Entry 9ET8 (X-ray diffraction, 2.31 A resolution); this record covers chains D and C.

Chain D:
Protein: Cyclin-A2
Source organism: Bos taurus
Reference sequence: P30274 (CCNA2_BOVIN); residues 172-432 here correspond to UniProt positions 170-430 (UniProt number = residue number - 2)
Chain sequence (268 residues; each row starts with the number of its first residue):
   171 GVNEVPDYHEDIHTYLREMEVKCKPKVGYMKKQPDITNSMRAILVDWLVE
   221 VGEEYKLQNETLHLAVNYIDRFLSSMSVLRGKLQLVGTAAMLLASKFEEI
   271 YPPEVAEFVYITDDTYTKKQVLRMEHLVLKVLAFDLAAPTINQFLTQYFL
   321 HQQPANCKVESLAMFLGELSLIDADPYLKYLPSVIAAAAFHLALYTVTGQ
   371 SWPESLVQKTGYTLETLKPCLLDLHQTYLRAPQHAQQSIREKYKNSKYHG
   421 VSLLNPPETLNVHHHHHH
Not modelled in the structure: 433-438
Differences from the reference sequence: expression tag (171, 433-438)

Chain C:
Protein: Cyclin-dependent kinase 2
Source organism: Homo sapiens
Notes: EC 2.7.11.22
Reference sequence: P24941 (CDK2_HUMAN); numbering as in UniProt (aligned over 1-298)
Chain sequence (302 residues; each row starts with the number of its first residue; numbers below 1 keep their minus sign (Gly-3 is residue -3)):
    -3 GPGSMENFQKVEKIGEGTYGVVYKARNKLTGEVVALKKIRLDTETEGVPS
    47 TAIREISLLKELNHPNIVKLLDVIHTENKLYLVFEFLHQDLKKFMDASAL
    97 TGIPLPLIKSYLFQLLQGLAFCHSHRVLHRDLKPQNLLINTEGAIKLADF
   147 GLARAFGVPVRTYTHEVVTLWYRAPEILLGCKYYSTAVDIWSLGCIFAEM
   197 VTRRALFPGDSEIDQLFRIFRTLGTPDEVVWPGVTSMPDYKPSFPKWARQ
   247 DFSKVVPPLDEDGRSLLSQMLHYDPNKRISAKAALAHPFFQDVTKPVPHL
   297 RL
Not modelled in the structure: -3 to -1, 297-298
Differences from the reference sequence: expression tag (-3 to 0)
Modified residues: Thr160 (phosphothreonine; TPO)
Ligand contacts:
  - 4-iodanylpyridin-2-amine (IIS), molecule 1: Met1, Phe4, Gln5, Lys6, Tyr19, Leu32, Tyr77
  - 4-iodanylpyridin-2-amine (IIS), molecule 2: Ile10, Val18, Ala31, Val64, Phe80, Glu81, Phe82, Leu83, Leu134
  - 4-iodanylpyridin-2-amine (IIS), molecule 3: Asp210, Phe213, Arg214, Arg217, Trp243
UniProt features mapped onto this chain:
  - active site: Asp127 (Proton acceptor)
  - binding site (ATP): Ile10 to Val18, Lys33, Glu81 to Leu83, Asp86, Lys129 to Asn132, Asp145
  - binding site (Mg(2+)): Asn132, Asp145
  - site (CDK7 binding): Lys9, Lys88, Lys89, Leu166
  - modified residue: Met1 (N-acetylmethionine), Lys6 (N6-acetyllysine), Thr14 (Phosphothreonine), Tyr15 (Phosphotyrosine), Tyr19 (Phosphotyrosine), Thr160 (Phosphothreonine)
  - natural variant: Pro45 (P45L: In a glioblastoma multiforme sample)
  - mutagenesis: Lys9 (K9F: Reduced phosphorylation by CAK), Thr14 (T14A: 2-fold increase in activity), Tyr15 (Y15F: 2-fold increase in activity), Lys88 to Lys89 (Reduced phosphorylation by CAK), Thr160 (T160A: Abolishes activity), Leu166 (L166R: Reduced phosphorylation by CAK and reduced kinase activity)

Interface between chain D and chain C:
Contacting residue pairs - 84 pairs, chain D then chain C:
  Gly171(D) - Asn272(C)
  Val172(D) - Ser181(C)  hydrogen bond (backbone-side chain)
  Val172(D) - Thr182(C)
  Val172(D) - Ala183(C)  hydrophobic
  Val172(D) - Pro271(C)
  Val172(D) - Asn272(C)  hydrogen bond (backbone-side chain)
  Asn173(D) - Pro155(C)
  Asn173(D) - Val156(C)  hydrogen bond (backbone-backbone)
  Asn173(D) - Tyr179(C)
  Asn173(D) - Ser181(C)
  Glu174(D) - Val154(C)
  Glu174(D) - Pro155(C)
  Val175(D) - Phe152(C)  hydrophobic
  Val175(D) - Val154(C)  hydrophobic
  Val175(D) - Ser181(C)
  Val175(D) - Thr182(C)
  Asp177(D) - Ser276(C)  hydrogen bond
  Asp177(D) - Lys278(C)  hydrogen bond (backbone-side chain)
  Tyr178(D) - Ala116(C)
  Tyr178(D) - His119(C)
  Tyr178(D) - Ser120(C)
  Tyr178(D) - Ser276(C)
  Tyr178(D) - Ala277(C)  hydrogen bond (side chain-backbone)
  Tyr178(D) - Lys278(C)  hydrogen bond (side chain-backbone)
  Asp181(D) - Ser120(C)  hydrogen bond
  Asp181(D) - Lys278(C)  salt bridge
  Ile182(D) - His119(C)
  Ile182(D) - Ser120(C)
  Ile182(D) - Arg122(C)
  Ile182(D) - Phe152(C)  hydrophobic
  Ile182(D) - Val154(C)  hydrophobic
  Tyr185(D) - Glu57(C)  hydrogen bond
  Tyr185(D) - His121(C)
  Tyr185(D) - Arg122(C)
  Leu186(D) - Arg122(C)
  Met189(D) - Glu57(C)
  Gln228(D) - Arg157(C)  hydrogen bond
  Leu263(D) - Ile49(C)  hydrophobic
  Lys266(D) - Glu42(C)  hydrogen bond (side chain-backbone)
  Lys266(D) - Val44(C)  hydrogen bond (side chain-backbone)
  Lys266(D) - Ser46(C)
  Lys266(D) - Ile49(C)
  Lys266(D) - Arg50(C)
  Phe267(D) - Arg50(C)  hydrogen bond (backbone-side chain)
  Phe267(D) - Ser53(C)
  Phe267(D) - Ala151(C)  hydrophobic
  Glu268(D) - Arg150(C)  salt bridge
  Glu268(D) - Arg157(C)  salt bridge
  Glu269(D) - Arg50(C)
  Glu269(D) - Thr160(C)
  Ile270(D) - Arg150(C)
  Ile270(D) - Arg157(C)
  Ile270(D) - Thr158(C)
  Ile270(D) - Tyr159(C)
  Ile270(D) - Thr160(C)
  Val275(D) - Thr41(C)
  Val275(D) - Glu42(C)  hydrogen bond (backbone-side chain)
  Lys288(D) - Glu40(C)
  Leu292(D) - Thr39(C)
  Leu292(D) - Glu40(C)
  Leu292(D) - Thr41(C)
  Leu292(D) - Glu42(C)
  Leu292(D) - Gly43(C)
  Arg293(D) - Glu73(C)  salt bridge
  Glu295(D) - Gly43(C)
  Glu295(D) - Val44(C)  hydrogen bond (side chain-backbone)
  His296(D) - Leu37(C)
  His296(D) - His71(C)  hydrogen bond
  His296(D) - Thr72(C)
  Leu299(D) - Val44(C)  hydrophobic
  Lys300(D) - His71(C)
  Ala303(D) - Lys56(C)  hydrogen bond (backbone-side chain)
  Phe304(D) - Ile52(C)  hydrophobic
  Phe304(D) - Ser53(C)
  Phe304(D) - His71(C)
  Phe304(D) - Leu76(C)  hydrophobic
  Asp305(D) - Lys56(C)  salt bridge
  Asp305(D) - Glu57(C)
  Leu306(D) - Ile49(C)  hydrophobic
  Ala307(D) - Glu57(C)
  Ala307(D) - Arg122(C)  hydrogen bond (backbone-side chain)
  Thr316(D) - Val154(C)  hydrogen bond (side chain-backbone)
  Thr316(D) - Pro155(C)
  Gln317(D) - Val154(C)  hydrogen bond (backbone-backbone)
Interface residues without a listed pair, chain D (39 interface residues in all): His179, Tyr271, Glu274, Gln313, Leu320
Interface residues without a listed pair, chain C (47 interface residues in all): Asp38, Leu54, Val69, Glu162, Tyr180

Overview:
The interface between chain D and chain C involves 39 residues on one side and 47 on the other, with 20
hydrogen bonds and 5 salt bridges. Polar contacts include Asp181(D)-Lys278(C), Glu268(D)-Arg150(C) and
Glu268(D)-Arg157(C). Chain C binds 3 copies of 4-iodanylpyridin-2-amine.
Chain D is Cyclin-A2 (Bos taurus) and chain C is Cyclin-dependent kinase 2 (Homo sapiens); the structure,
CDK2-cyclin A in complex with FragLite 5, was determined by X-ray diffraction, deposited together with 9ESJ,
9ESK, 9ESL, 9ESN, 9ESO, 9ESP and 21 further entries.
